6B2E - chains A and C of the 3 polymer chains in the assembly; structure by X-ray diffraction, 3.80 A resolution.

== Chain A ==
Protein: 5'-AMP-activated protein kinase catalytic subunit alpha-2
Source organism: Homo sapiens
Notes: EC 2.7.11.1, 2.7.11.27, 2.7.11.31
UniProt: P54646 (AAPK2_HUMAN); the author numbering skips numbers that UniProt does not, so the offset changes along the chain: 2-317 = UniProt 2-317; 319-553 = UniProt 318-552
Amino-acid sequence (565 residues; row label = number of the first residue in the row; note: 1 number in that range is skipped by the numbering (no residue carries it; nothing is unmodelled there); numbers below 1 keep their minus sign (Met-12 is residue -12)):
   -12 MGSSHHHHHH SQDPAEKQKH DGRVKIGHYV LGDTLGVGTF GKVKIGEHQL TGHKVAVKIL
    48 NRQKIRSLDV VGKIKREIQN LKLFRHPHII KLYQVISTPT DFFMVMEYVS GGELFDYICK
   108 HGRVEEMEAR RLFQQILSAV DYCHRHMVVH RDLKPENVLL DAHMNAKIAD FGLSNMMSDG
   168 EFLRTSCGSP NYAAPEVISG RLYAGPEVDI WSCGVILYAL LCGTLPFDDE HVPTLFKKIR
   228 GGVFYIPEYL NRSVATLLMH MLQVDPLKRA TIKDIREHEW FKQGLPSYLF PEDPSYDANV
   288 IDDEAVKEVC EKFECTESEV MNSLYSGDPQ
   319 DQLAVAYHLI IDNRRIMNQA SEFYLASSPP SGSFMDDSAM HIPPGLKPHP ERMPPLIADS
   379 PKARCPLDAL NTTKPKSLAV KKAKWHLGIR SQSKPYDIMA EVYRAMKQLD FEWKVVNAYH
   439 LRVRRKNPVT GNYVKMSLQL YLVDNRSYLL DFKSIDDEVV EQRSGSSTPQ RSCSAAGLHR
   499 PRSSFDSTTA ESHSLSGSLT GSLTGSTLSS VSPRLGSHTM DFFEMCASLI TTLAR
Disordered / not traced: -12 to 8, 319-323, 348-363, 377-398, 476-532, 553
Construct notes: initiating methionine (-12); expression tag (-11 to 1); conflict Gly271 (Asp in P54646)
Modified / non-standard residues: Thr172 (phosphothreonine; TPO)
UniProt features mapped onto this chain:
  - active site: Asp139 (Proton acceptor)
  - binding site (ATP): Leu22 to Val30, Lys45
  - modified residue: Thr172 (Phosphothreonine), Thr258 (Phosphothreonine), Ser378 (Phosphoserine), Ser492 (Phosphoserine)
Small-molecule neighbours:
  - CG7 (5-{[6-chloro-5-(2'-hydroxy[1,1'-biphenyl]-4-yl)-1H-imidazo[4,5-b]pyridin-2-yl]oxy}-2-methylbenzoic acid): Val11, Leu18, Gly19, Gly28, Lys29, Ile46, Asn48, Asp88, Phe90
  - staurosporine (STU): Leu22, Gly23, Val24, Gly25, Val30, Ala43, Lys45, Ile77, Met93, Glu94, Tyr95, Val96, Gly99, Glu143, Asn144, Leu146, Ala156, Asp157

== Chain C ==
Protein: 5'-AMP-activated protein kinase subunit gamma-1
Source organism: Homo sapiens
UniProt: P54619 (AAKG1_HUMAN); residue numbers follow UniProt; this construct covers 2-331
Amino-acid sequence (336 residues; each row starts with the number of its first residue; numbers below 1 keep their minus sign (Met-4 is residue -4)):
    -4 MADLNWETVI SSDSSPAVEN EHPQETPESN NSVYTSFMKS HRCYDLIPTS SKLVVFDTSL
    56 QVKKAFFALV TNGVRAAPLW DSKKQSFVGM LTITDFINIL HRYYKSALVQ IYELEEHKIE
   116 TWREVYLQDS FKPLVCISPN ASLFDAVSSL IRNKIHRLPV IDPESGNTLY ILTHKRILKF
   176 LKLFITEFPK PEFMSKSLEE LQIGTYANIA MVRTTTPVYV ALGIFVQHRV SALPVVDEKG
   236 RVVDIYSKFD VINLAAEKTY NNLDVSVTKA LQHRSHYFEG VLKCYLHETL ETIINRLVEA
   296 EVHRLVVVDE NDVVKGIVSL SDILQALVLT GGEKKP
Disordered / not traced: -4 to 24, 123-127, 325-331
Construct notes: initiating methionine (-4); expression tag (-3 to 1)
UniProt features mapped onto this chain:
  - motif: Leu138 to Glu159 (AMPK pseudosubstrate)
  - binding site (ADP): Arg70, Met85 to Asp90, Val130, His151, Arg152, Lys170, Ser242 to Asp245, Arg269, Leu277, His298, Arg299
  - binding site (AMP): Arg70, Met85 to Asp90, Val130, His151, Arg152, Lys170, Thr200, Ala205, Ser226, Ala227, Ser242 to Asp245, Arg269, Leu277, His298, Arg299, Ser314 to Asp317
  - binding site (ATP): Arg70, Met85 to Asp90, Val130, His151, Arg152, Lys170, Ser242 to Asp245, Arg269, Leu277, His298, Arg299
  - modified residue: Ser261 (Phosphoserine), Thr263 (Phosphothreonine), Ser270 (Phosphoserine)
  - mutagenesis: Asp90 (D90A: Reduced AMP-activation of phosphorylation of PRKAA1 or PRKAA2. Reduced ADP activation of phosphorylation of PRKAA1 or PRKAA2), Asp245 (D245A: Reduced AMP-activation of phosphorylation of PRKAA1 or PRKAA2. Reduced ADP activation of phosphorylation of PRKAA1 or PRKAA2), Asp317 (D317A: Reduced AMP-activation of phosphorylation of PRKAA1 or PRKAA2. Does not affect ADP activation of phosphorylation of PRKAA1 or PRKAA2)
Small-molecule neighbours:
  - adenosine monophosphate (AMP), molecule 1: Arg70, Ile240, Ser242, Phe244, Asp245, Arg269, Phe273, Gly275, Val276, Leu277, Val297, His298, Arg299, Val301
  - adenosine monophosphate (AMP), molecule 2: His151, Gly199, Thr200, Asn203, Ile204, Ala205, Val225, Ser226, Ala227, Leu228, Pro229, His298, Arg299, Ile312, Ser314, Ser316, Asp317

== Chain A / chain C interface ==
Residue-residue contacts (40):
  Ala338(A) with Leu178(C), hydrophobic
  Phe341(A) with Arg171(C), hydrogen bond (backbone-side chain)
  Tyr342(A) with Pro43(C); Thr44(C), hydrogen bond (backbone-backbone); Ser45(C)
  Leu343(A) with Thr44(C); Ser45(C)
  His367(A) with Glu296(C), salt bridge
  Pro368(A) with Phe244(C); Ala295(C); Glu296(C)
  Glu369(A) with Phe244(C)
  Arg370(A) with Phe244(C)
  Met371(A) with Leu64(C); Val65(C), hydrophobic; Val69(C); Arg70(C); Phe244(C), hydrophobic; Ile247(C), hydrophobic
  Pro372(A) with Val65(C); Asn248(C)
  Leu374(A) with Ala251(C)
  Ile375(A) with Ala251(C), hydrogen bond (backbone-backbone); Glu252(C)
  Asn445(A) with Gln80(C), hydrogen bond
  Val447(A) with Lys79(C); Gln80(C)
  Gly534(A) with Gln80(C); Ser160(C)
  Ser535(A) with Trp75(C); Gly161(C); Asn162(C)
  His536(A) with Ser160(C)
  Thr537(A) with Asn162(C)
  Met538(A) with Val50(C), hydrophobic; Trp75(C), hydrophobic; Phe82(C), hydrophobic
  Asp539(A) with Gln80(C)
  Glu542(A) with Ser77(C), hydrogen bond; Gln80(C)
Other interface residues (no listed pair), chain A (24 interface residues in all): Pro373, Thr448, Leu533
Other interface residues (no listed pair), chain C (31 interface residues in all): Asp52, Thr66, Gly68, Lys78, Ile88, His268

== In short ==
24 residues of chain A face 31 of chain C across their interface; the contacts include 5 hydrogen bonds and 1
salt bridge. Polar pairs include His367(A)-Glu296(C), Phe341(A)-Arg171(C) and Asn445(A)-Gln80(C). Chain A
binds staurosporine and compound CG7. Bound to chain C: adenosine monophosphate.
Chain A is 5'-AMP-activated protein kinase catalytic subunit alpha-2 and chain C is 5'-AMP-activated protein
kinase subunit gamma-1, both from Homo sapiens; the structure, Structure of full length human AMPK (a2b2g1) in
complex with a small molecule activator SC4, was determined by X-ray diffraction, deposited together with
6B1U.
